6LBO - chains B and C of the 3 polymer chains in the assembly; structure by electron microscopy, 3.18 A resolution.

# Chain B
Name: Capsid protein VP2
Organism: Echovirus E11
Sequence (245 residues; row label = number of the first residue in the row):
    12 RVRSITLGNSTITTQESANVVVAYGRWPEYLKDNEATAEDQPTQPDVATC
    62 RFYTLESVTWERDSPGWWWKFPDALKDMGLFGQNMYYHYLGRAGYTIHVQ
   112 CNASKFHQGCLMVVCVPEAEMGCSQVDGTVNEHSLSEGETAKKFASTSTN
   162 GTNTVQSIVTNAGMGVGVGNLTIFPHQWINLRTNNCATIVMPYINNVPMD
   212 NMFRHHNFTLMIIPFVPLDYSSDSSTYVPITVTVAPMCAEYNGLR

# Chain C
Name: Capsid protein VP3
Organism: Echovirus E11
Sequence (231 residues; each row starts with the number of its first residue):
     1 GLPVMNTPGSNQFLTSDDFQSPSAMPQFDVTPELNIPGEVQNLMEIAEVD
    51 SVVPVNNVEGKLDTMEIYRIPVQSGNHQSSQVFGFQVQPGLDNVFKHTLL
   101 GEILNYYAHWSGSIKLTFVFCGSAMATGKFLLAYAPPGANAPKSRKDAML
   151 GTHIIWDVGLQSSCVLCIPWISQTHYRLVQQDEYTSAGNVTCWYQTGIVV
   201 PAGTPTSCSIMCFVSACNDFSVRLLKDTPFI
Unresolved in the structure: 175-183

# Chain B / chain C interface
Contacting residue pairs (50):
  Tyr35(B) with Gly38(C)
  Arg37(B) with Asn35(C), hydrogen bond; Pro37(C)
  Lys116(B) with Ser123(C); Ala124(C); Met125(C)
  Phe117(B) with Met125(C), hydrophobic; Ala202(C); Gly203(C); Thr204(C); Pro205(C)
  His118(B) with Ser123(C)
  Gln119(B) with Gly122(C); Ser123(C), hydrogen bond (side chain-backbone); Pro205(C); Ser207(C), hydrogen bond (side chain-backbone)
  Cys121(B) with Met211(C), hydrophobic
  Thr171(B) with Asp63(C); Thr64(C); Met65(C)
  Val179(B) with Met65(C), hydrophobic; Tyr68(C)
  Gly180(B) with Ser51(C); Val52(C), hydrogen bond (backbone-backbone); Tyr68(C), hydrogen bond (backbone-side chain)
  Asn181(B) with Ser51(C); His97(C), hydrogen bond (side chain-backbone); Thr98(C); Leu99(C), hydrogen bond (side chain-backbone)
  Thr183(B) with Val49(C); Asp50(C), hydrogen bond (side chain-backbone); Ser51(C)
  Trp189(B) with Phe213(C), hydrophobic
  Asn191(B) with Val119(C); Phe120(C), hydrogen bond (side chain-backbone)
  Arg193(B) with Phe120(C); Gly122(C), hydrogen bond (side chain-backbone); Ser123(C), hydrogen bond (side chain-backbone); Ala126(C), hydrogen bond (side chain-backbone); Val158(C), hydrogen bond (side chain-backbone); Ser162(C), hydrogen bond
  Thr194(B) with Ser162(C)
  Asn206(B) with Ile36(C)
  Phe226(B) with Met65(C), hydrophobic; Arg69(C)
  Pro228(B) with Arg69(C)
  Asp230(B) with Pro205(C)
  Tyr231(B) with Pro205(C), hydrophobic
  Ser232(B) with Gly203(C), hydrogen bond (side chain-backbone); Thr204(C), hydrogen bond (side chain-backbone)
Other interface residues (no listed pair), chain B (33 interface residues in all): Val170, Ile184, Tyr204, Ile205, Asn207, Val208, Pro209, Ile224, Pro225, Val227, Ser235
Other interface residues (no listed pair), chain C (38 interface residues in all): Leu34, Ile46, Cys121, Gly159, Cys208, Ser209

# Summary
The interface between chain B and chain C involves 33 residues on one side and 38 on the other; the contacts
include 16 hydrogen bonds. Among the polar pairs are Arg37(B)-Asn35(C), Gln119(B)-Ser123(C) and
Gln119(B)-Ser207(C).
Here chain B is Capsid protein VP2 and chain C is Capsid protein VP3, both from Echovirus E11. Entry 6LBO
(Cryo-EM structure of echovirus 11 empty particle at pH 7.4) was determined by electron microscopy, deposited
together with 6LA3, 6LA4, 6LA5, 6LA6, 6LA7, 6LAO and 3 further entries.
